Entry 8DBW (electron microscopy, 4.10 A resolution (low resolution: residue-level contacts below are approximate; hydrogen-bond / salt-bridge calls are withheld)); this record covers chains C and E of the 22 polymer chains in the assembly.

[Chain C]
Molecule: ATP synthase subunit alpha
Source organism: Escherichia coli
Notes: EC 7.1.2.2
UniProt: A0A7U9G3U3 (A0A7U9G3U3_ECOLX); numbering as in UniProt (aligned over 2-513)
Amino-acid sequence (512 residues; row label = number of the first residue in the row):
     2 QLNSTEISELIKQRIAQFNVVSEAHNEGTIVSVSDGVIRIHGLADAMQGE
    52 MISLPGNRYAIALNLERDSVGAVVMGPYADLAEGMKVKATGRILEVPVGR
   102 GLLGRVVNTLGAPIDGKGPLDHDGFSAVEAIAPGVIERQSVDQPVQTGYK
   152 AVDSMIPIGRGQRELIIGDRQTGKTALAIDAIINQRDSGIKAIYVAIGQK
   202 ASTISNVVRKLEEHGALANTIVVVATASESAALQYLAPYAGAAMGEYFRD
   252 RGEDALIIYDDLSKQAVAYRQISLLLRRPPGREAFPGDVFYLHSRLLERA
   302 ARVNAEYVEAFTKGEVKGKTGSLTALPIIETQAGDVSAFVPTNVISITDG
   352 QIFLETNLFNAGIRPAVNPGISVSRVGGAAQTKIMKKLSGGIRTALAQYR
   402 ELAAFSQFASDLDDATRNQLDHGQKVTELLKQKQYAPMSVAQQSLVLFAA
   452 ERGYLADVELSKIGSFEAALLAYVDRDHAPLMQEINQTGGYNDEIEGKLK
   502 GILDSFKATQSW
Disordered / not traced: 512-513
Sequence notes: conflict Ala47 (Cys in A0A7U9G3U3), Ala90 (Cys in A0A7U9G3U3), Ala193 (Cys in A0A7U9G3U3), Ala243 (Cys in A0A7U9G3U3), Asn419 (Lys in A0A7U9G3U3)
Metal / ion sites: Mg2+: Thr176 (together with ATP)
Ligand contacts:
  - ATP (adenosine-5'-triphosphate), molecule 1: Asp170, Arg171, Gln172, Thr173, Gly174, Lys175, Thr176, Ala177, Glu331, Phe360, Arg365, Gln433, Lys434, Gln435
  - ATP, molecule 2: Ile346, Ser347, Val374, Ser375, Arg376

[Chain E]
Molecule: ATP synthase subunit beta
Source organism: Escherichia coli
Notes: EC 7.1.2.2
UniProt: A0A192CEZ8 (A0A192CEZ8_ECOLX); residues 0-459 here correspond to UniProt positions 1-460 (UniProt number = residue number + 1)
Amino-acid sequence (460 residues; row label = number of the first residue in the row; numbering starts at 0):
     0 MATGKIVQVIGAVVDVEFPQDAVPRVYDALEVQNGNERLVLEVQQQLGGG
    50 IVRTIAMGSSDGLRRGLDVKDLEHPIEVPVGKATLGRIMNVLGEPVDMKG
   100 EIGEEERWAIHRAAPSYEELSNSQELLETGIKVIDLMAPFAKGGKVGLFG
   150 GAGVGKTVNMMELIRNIAIEHSGYSVFAGVGERTREGNDFYHEMTDSNVI
   200 DKVSLVYGQMNEPPGNRLRVALTGLTMAEKFRDEGRDVLLFVDNIYRYTL
   250 AGTEVSALLGRMPSAVGYQPTLAEEMGVLQERITSTKTGSITSVQAVYVP
   300 ADDLTDPSPATTFAHLDATVVLSRQIASLGIYPAVDPLDSTSRQLDPLVV
   350 GQEHYDTARGVQSILQRYQELKDIIAILGMDELSEEDKLVVARARKIQRF
   400 LSQPFFVAEVFTGSPGKYVSLKDTIRGFKGIMEGEYDHLPEQAFYMVGSI
   450 EEAVEKAKKL
Sequence notes: conflict Ala137 (Cys138 in A0A192CEZ8)
Ligand contacts: ADP (adenosine-5'-diphosphate): Ala151, Gly152, Val153, Gly154, Lys155, Thr156, Val157, Tyr331, Phe404, Ala407, Phe410, Thr411

[How chain C and chain E interact]
Contacting residue pairs (48; chain C residue first):
  Ile8(C) with Gly48(E)
  Glu10(C) with Gln19(E)
  Val32(C) with Gly47(E)
  Ser33(C) with Gln45(E)
  Val34(C) with Val25(E); Gln44(E); Gln45(E)
  Asp36(C) with Gln43(E); Gln44(E); Arg260(E)
  Tyr79(C) with Tyr26(E)
  Ala80(C) with Arg24(E); Val25(E); Tyr26(E)
  Asp81(C) with Arg24(E)
  Leu82(C) with Val25(E); Gln45(E)
  Ala83(C) with Gln45(E)
  Glu84(C) with Gln45(E); Leu46(E); Gly47(E); Gly48(E); Gly49(E)
  Ile115(C) with Tyr116(E)
  Arg171(C) with Phe312(E)
  Gln172(C) with Arg342(E)
  Lys201(C) with Glu280(E); Asp316(E)
  Ala202(C) with Leu119(E); Glu280(E)
  Ser203(C) with Thr283(E)
  Val209(C) with Tyr116(E)
  Thr227(C) with Glu280(E)
  Ala228(C) with Glu280(E)
  Ser229(C) with Ala113(E); Glu280(E)
  Gln272(C) with Pro269(E); Thr270(E); Glu273(E)
  Leu275(C) with Ser263(E)
  Leu276(C) with Pro269(E)
  Arg278(C) with Gly259(E); Arg260(E); Met261(E)
  Pro281(C) with Met261(E)
  Ala285(C) with Ala264(E)
  Gln333(C) with Ala309(E)
  Ala334(C) with Thr304(E)
Other interface residues (no listed pair), chain C (42 interface residues in all): Ser9, Ser35, Val107, Asp116, Gln200, Ser206, Arg210, Ala232, Val268, Arg271, Gln435, Tyr436
Other interface residues (no listed pair), chain E (42 interface residues in all): Val22, Glu117, Ser120, Asn121, Ser122, Gln123, Pro262, Ala272, Gly276, Ala313, His314, Asp345, Leu347

[In short]
Chain C and chain E each contribute 42 residues to their interface. Ligands of chain C: ATP. Chain E binds
ADP.
Here chain C is ATP synthase subunit alpha and chain E is ATP synthase subunit beta, both from Escherichia
coli. Entry 8DBW (E. coli ATP synthase imaged in 10mM MgATP State3 "down" Fo classified) was determined by
electron microscopy together with 8DBP, 8DBQ, 8DBR, 8DBS, 8DBT, 8DBU and 8DBV from the same study.
